Entry 3LT8 (X-ray diffraction, 2.55 A resolution); this record covers chain A.

# Chain A
Molecule: ATP binding protein-D65V
Organism: synthetic construct
Notes: engineered mutation(s): D65V
Sequence (81 residues; row label = number of the first residue in the row; numbers below 1 keep their minus sign (Gly-1 is residue -1)):
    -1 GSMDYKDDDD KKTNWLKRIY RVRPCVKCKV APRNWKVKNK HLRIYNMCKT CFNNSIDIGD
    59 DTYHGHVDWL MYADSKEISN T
Unresolved in the structure: -1 to 4, 74-79
Metal / ion sites: Zn2+: Cys23, Cys26, Cys46, Cys49
Small-molecule neighbours: ADP (adenosine-5'-diphosphate): Asn32, Lys34, Lys36, Arg41, Tyr43, Asn44, Met45, Cys46, Phe50, Tyr61, His62, Gly63, His64

# In short
Chain A binds ADP. Cys23, Cys26, Cys46 and Cys49 form the Zn2+ site.
Chain A is ATP binding protein-D65V (synthetic construct); the structure, A non-biological ATP binding protein
with a single point mutation (D65V), that contributes to optimized folding ..., was determined by X-ray
diffraction, deposited together with 3LT9, 3LTA, 3LTB, 3LTC and 3LTD.
